PDB entry 2YHA | X-ray diffraction, 1.85 A resolution | chain A

[Chain A]
Protein: Post-transcriptional gene silencing protein qde-2
From: Neurospora crassa
Notes: fragment: mid-piwi domains, residues 506-786 and 839-938
UniProtKB: Q9P8T1 (Q9P8T1_NEUCR); numbering as in UniProt; present here: 506-786, 839-938
Amino-acid sequence (388 residues; row label = number of the first residue in the row; note: 49 numbers in that range are skipped by the numbering (no residue carries them; nothing is unmodelled there)):
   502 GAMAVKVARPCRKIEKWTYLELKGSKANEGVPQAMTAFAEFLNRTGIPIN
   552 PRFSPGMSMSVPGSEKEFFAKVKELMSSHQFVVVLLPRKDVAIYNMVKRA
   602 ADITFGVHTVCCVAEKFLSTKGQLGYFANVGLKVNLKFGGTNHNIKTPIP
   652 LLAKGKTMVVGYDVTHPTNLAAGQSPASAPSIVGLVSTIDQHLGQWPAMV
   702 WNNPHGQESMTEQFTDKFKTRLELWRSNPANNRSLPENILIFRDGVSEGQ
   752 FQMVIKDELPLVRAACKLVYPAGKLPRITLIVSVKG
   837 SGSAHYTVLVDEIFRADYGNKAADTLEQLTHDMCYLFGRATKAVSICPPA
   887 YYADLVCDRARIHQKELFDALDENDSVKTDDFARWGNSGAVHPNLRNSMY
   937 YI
Disordered / not traced: 502-505, 786-787, 837-840, 873-882
Construct notes: expression tag (502-505)
Reported in the primary citation:
  - catalytic residues: Asp664, Asp745, Asp890
  - binding site for sulfate ion: Tyr595, Lys599, Lys638, Arg895
  - contacts within the chain: Asp603-Arg895, Asp603-His899, Tyr595-Arg895 (hydrogen bond)
  - binding site for sulfate ion: Lys634 (proposed by the authors, not directly observed)
  - conformationally variable residues (loop rearrangement): Asp603 to Val608
  - mutagenesis - Y595L: abolished binding to guide RNA mimic
  - mutagenesis - R895A: abolished binding to guide RNA
  - mutagenesis - H899A: decreased binding to RNA
  - mutagenesis - D603K: abolished expression

[Summary]
The paper reports catalytic residues Asp664, Asp745 and Asp890; Y595L abolishes binding to guide RNA mimic; 4
substitutions were tested in all.
Chain A is Post-transcriptional gene silencing protein qde-2 (Neurospora crassa); the structure, Crystal
Structure of the N. crassa QDE-2 AGO MID-PIWI Domains, was determined by X-ray diffraction, deposited together
with 2YHB.
